Entry 8W2H (electron microscopy, 2.60 A resolution); this record covers chains C and D of the 4 polymer chains in the assembly.

# Chain C (and D)
Name: ATP-dependent 6-phosphofructokinase, liver type
Source organism: Homo sapiens
Notes: EC 2.7.1.11; chain D of this document is another copy of the same molecule, construct and numbering; everything in this record applies to it too
Reference sequence: P17858 (PFKAL_HUMAN); residues 1-780 here = UniProt positions 1-780
Amino-acid sequence (780 residues; each row starts with the number of its first residue):
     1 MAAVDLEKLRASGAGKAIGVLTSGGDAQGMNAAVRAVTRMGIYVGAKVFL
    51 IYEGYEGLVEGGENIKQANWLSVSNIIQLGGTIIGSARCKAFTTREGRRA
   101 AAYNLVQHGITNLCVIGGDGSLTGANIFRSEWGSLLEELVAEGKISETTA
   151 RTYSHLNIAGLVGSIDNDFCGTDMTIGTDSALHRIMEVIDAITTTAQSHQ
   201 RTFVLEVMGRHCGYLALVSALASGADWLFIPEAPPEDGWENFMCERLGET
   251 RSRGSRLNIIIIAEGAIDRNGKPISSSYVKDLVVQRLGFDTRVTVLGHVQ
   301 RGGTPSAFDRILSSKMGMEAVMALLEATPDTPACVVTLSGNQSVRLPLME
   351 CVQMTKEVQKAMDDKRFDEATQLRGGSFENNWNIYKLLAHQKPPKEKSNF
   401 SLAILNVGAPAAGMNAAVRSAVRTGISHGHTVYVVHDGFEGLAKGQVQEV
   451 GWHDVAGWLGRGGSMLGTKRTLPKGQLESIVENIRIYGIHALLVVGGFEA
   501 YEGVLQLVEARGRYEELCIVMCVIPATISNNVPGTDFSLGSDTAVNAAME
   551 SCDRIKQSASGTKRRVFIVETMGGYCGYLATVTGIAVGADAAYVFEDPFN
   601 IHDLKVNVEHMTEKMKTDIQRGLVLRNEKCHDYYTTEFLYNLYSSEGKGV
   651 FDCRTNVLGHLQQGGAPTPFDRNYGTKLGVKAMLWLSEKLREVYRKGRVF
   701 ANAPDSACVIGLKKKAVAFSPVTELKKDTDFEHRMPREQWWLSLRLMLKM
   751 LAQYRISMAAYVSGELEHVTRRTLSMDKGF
Not modelled in the structure: 1-10, 772-780
Bound ions: Mg2+: Asp119 (together with ATP)
Ligand contacts:
  - ATP (adenosine-5'-triphosphate), molecule 1: Ser23, Gly24, Gly25, Tyr55, Ala87, Arg88, Cys89, Lys90, Phe92, Thr93, Arg98, Gly117, Gly118, Asp119, Gly120, Ser121, Thr123, Gly124, Ile127, Gly163, Ser164, Asp166, Arg301
  - ATP, molecule 2: Thr193, Thr194, Gln197, Gly224, Ser255, Leu257, Leu388, Ala389, Arg419, Arg423, Val455, Ala456, Gly457, Gly460, Arg461
  - ATP, molecule 3: Asp226, Trp227, Leu228, Glu236, Phe242, Arg246, Trp382, Tyr385, Lys386, Ala389, Lys392
  - 1,6-di-O-phosphono-beta-D-fructofuranose (FBP): Ala409, Arg470, Thr527, Ile528, Ser529, Asn531, Met572, Gly573, Gly574, Glu628, Lys629, His660, Gln663, Arg734
Swiss-Prot annotation at these positions:
  - region: Gln391 to Phe400 (Interdomain linker)
  - active site: Asp166 (Proton acceptor)
  - binding site (ATP): Gly25, Arg88, Cys89, Gly118 to Ser121
  - binding site (Mg(2+)): Asp119
  - binding site (substrate): Ser164 to Asp166, Arg201, Met208 to Arg210, Glu264, Arg292, His298 to Arg301
  - binding site (beta-D-fructose 2,6-bisphosphate): Arg470, Thr527 to Asn531, Arg565, Met572 to Gly574, Glu628, Arg654, His660 to Gln663, Arg734
  - modified residue: Ala2 (N-acetylalanine), Ser377 (Phosphoserine), Tyr640 (Phosphotyrosine), Ser775 (Phosphoserine)
  - glycosylation: Ser529 (O-linked (GlcNAc) serine)
What the authors report for this chain:
  - allosteric site: Thr194, Lys677 (from molecular simulation)
  - mutagenesis - N702T: increased catalytic activity
  - mutagenesis - N702T: abolished localization

# Interface between chain C and chain D
Pairs across the interface (104):
  Gly24(C) - His199(D)  hydrogen bond (backbone-side chain)
  Asp26(C) - Ala196(D)
  Asp26(C) - Ser198(D)  hydrogen bond
  Gly80(C) - Thr195(D)
  Gly80(C) - Ala196(D)  hydrogen bond (backbone-backbone)
  Gly81(C) - Thr195(D)
  Gly81(C) - Ala196(D)
  Thr82(C) - Ala196(D)  hydrogen bond (backbone-backbone)
  Thr82(C) - Ser198(D)
  Ile83(C) - Ala196(D)  hydrophobic
  Ser86(C) - Ser198(D)
  Ser86(C) - His199(D)  hydrogen bond
  Ala87(C) - His199(D)
  Arg88(C) - His199(D)
  Val188(C) - Val299(D)  hydrophobic
  Ala191(C) - Gly302(D)
  Ala191(C) - Gly303(D)  hydrogen bond (backbone-backbone)
  Ile192(C) - His298(D)
  Ile192(C) - Val299(D)
  Thr195(C) - Gly80(D)
  Thr195(C) - Gly81(D)
  Thr195(C) - Gly302(D)
  Thr195(C) - Gly303(D)
  Ala196(C) - Asp26(D)
  Ala196(C) - Gly80(D)  hydrogen bond (backbone-backbone)
  Ala196(C) - Gly81(D)
  Ala196(C) - Thr82(D)  hydrogen bond (backbone-backbone)
  Ala196(C) - Ile83(D)
  Ser198(C) - Asp26(D)  hydrogen bond
  Ser198(C) - Ser86(D)
  His199(C) - Gly24(D)  hydrogen bond (side chain-backbone)
  His199(C) - Ser86(D)  hydrogen bond (side chain-backbone)
  His199(C) - Ala87(D)
  His199(C) - Arg88(D)
  Arg201(C) - His298(D)
  Thr202(C) - His298(D)
  Met208(C) - Arg292(D)  hydrogen bond
  Glu264(C) - Arg292(D)  salt bridge
  Asp290(C) - His298(D)  salt bridge
  Arg292(C) - Met208(D)  hydrogen bond
  Arg292(C) - Glu264(D)  salt bridge
  Arg292(C) - His298(D)
  Val293(C) - Val295(D)
  Thr294(C) - Val295(D)
  Thr294(C) - Leu296(D)  hydrogen bond (side chain-backbone)
  Thr294(C) - Val299(D)
  Val295(C) - Val293(D)
  Val295(C) - Thr294(D)
  Val295(C) - Val295(D)  hydrogen bond (backbone-backbone)
  Leu296(C) - Thr294(D)  hydrogen bond (backbone-side chain)
  His298(C) - Ile192(D)
  His298(C) - Arg201(D)
  His298(C) - Thr202(D)
  His298(C) - Asp290(D)  salt bridge
  His298(C) - Arg292(D)
  Val299(C) - Val188(D)  hydrophobic
  Val299(C) - Ile192(D)
  Val299(C) - Thr294(D)
  Gly302(C) - Ala191(D)
  Gly302(C) - Thr195(D)
  Gly303(C) - Ala191(D)  hydrogen bond (backbone-backbone)
  Gly303(C) - Thr195(D)
  Pro410(C) - Ser558(D)
  Pro410(C) - Ser560(D)
  Asp437(C) - Thr562(D)
  Gly463(C) - Ser560(D)
  Ser464(C) - Ser560(D)
  Gly467(C) - Thr562(D)
  Thr468(C) - Thr562(D)
  Ala547(C) - Arg554(D)
  Ser551(C) - Leu661(D)
  Arg554(C) - Ala547(D)
  Arg554(C) - Leu661(D)  hydrogen bond (side chain-backbone)
  Arg554(C) - Gly664(D)
  Arg554(C) - Gly665(D)
  Ile555(C) - Leu661(D)  hydrophobic
  Gln557(C) - Gly664(D)
  Ser558(C) - His660(D)
  Ser558(C) - Gly664(D)
  Ser560(C) - Pro410(D)
  Ser560(C) - Gly463(D)
  Thr562(C) - Gly467(D)
  Arg565(C) - His660(D)  hydrogen bond
  Phe567(C) - His660(D)
  Arg654(C) - His660(D)
  Asn656(C) - Val657(D)
  Asn656(C) - Gly659(D)
  Asn656(C) - His660(D)
  Asn656(C) - Leu661(D)
  Val657(C) - Asn656(D)
  Gly659(C) - Asn656(D)
  His660(C) - Ser558(D)
  His660(C) - Arg565(D)  hydrogen bond
  His660(C) - Arg654(D)
  His660(C) - Asn656(D)
  Leu661(C) - Ser551(D)
  Leu661(C) - Arg554(D)  hydrogen bond (backbone-side chain)
  Leu661(C) - Ile555(D)  hydrophobic
  Leu661(C) - Asn656(D)
  Leu661(C) - Leu661(D)  hydrophobic
  Gly664(C) - Arg554(D)
  Gly664(C) - Gln557(D)
  Gly664(C) - Ser558(D)
  Gly665(C) - Arg554(D)
Other interface residues (no listed pair), chain C (68 interface residues in all): Gly25, Asn31, Glu53, Leu79, Gly85, Arg184, Thr194, Phe203, Arg256, Thr291, Gly297, Arg301, Leu466, Gln663
Other interface residues (no listed pair), chain D (65 interface residues in all): Gly25, Asn31, Glu53, Leu79, Gly85, Thr194, Phe203, Arg210, Arg256, Gly297, Arg301, Ser464, Phe567, Leu658, Gln663

# Overview
68 residues of chain C and 65 residues of chain D are in contact, with 21 hydrogen bonds and 4 salt bridges.
Among the polar pairs are Glu264(C)-Arg292(D), Asp290(C)-His298(D) and Gly24(C)-His199(D). From the paper:
N702T of chain C increases catalytic activity; an allosteric site at Thr194(C) and Lys677(C).
Both chains are ATP-dependent 6-phosphofructokinase, liver type (Homo sapiens). Entry 8W2H (Human liver
phosphofructokinase-1 in the T-state conformation) was determined by electron microscopy (same publication as
8W2I, 8W2G and 8W2J).
